PDB entry 2VVI | X-ray diffraction, 2.00 A resolution | chains B and D of the 4 polymer chains in the assembly

[Chain B (and D)]
Molecule: Green to red photoconvertible GFP-like protein EosFP
Organism: Lobophyllia hemprichii
Notes: chain D of this document is another copy of the same molecule, construct and numbering; everything in this record applies to it too
UniProt: Q5S6Z9 (Q5S6Z9_LOBHE); aligned to UniProt positions 1-226 over residues 1-226
Amino-acid sequence (226 residues; each row starts with the number of its first residue; note: 2 numbers in that range are skipped by the numbering (no residue carries them; nothing is unmodelled there); numbers below 1 keep their minus sign (His-1 is residue -1)):
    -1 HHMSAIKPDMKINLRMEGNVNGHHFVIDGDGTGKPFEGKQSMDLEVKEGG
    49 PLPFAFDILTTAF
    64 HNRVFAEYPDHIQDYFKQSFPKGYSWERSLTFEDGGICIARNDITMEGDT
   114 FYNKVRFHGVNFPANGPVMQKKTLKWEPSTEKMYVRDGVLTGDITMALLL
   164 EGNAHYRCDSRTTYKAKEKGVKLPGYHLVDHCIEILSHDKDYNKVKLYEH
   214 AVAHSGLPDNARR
Disordered / not traced: -1 to 1, 224-226 (chain D: -1 to 0, 223-226)
Sequence notes: expression tag (-1 to 0); chromophore (64, 64, 64); engineered mutation Ser173 (Phe in Q5S6Z9), Leu191 (Phe in Q5S6Z9)
Modified / non-standard residues: His64 (chromophore; 7R0)
Covalently attached groups: covalent link Phe61-His64
Residues lining bound ligands: sulfite ion (SO3): Cys195, Ile196, Glu197, Tyr211, Glu212, His213

[Chain B / chain D interface]
Pairs across the interface - 44 pairs, chain B then chain D:
  Asn19(B) - Glu90(D)
  Gly20(B) - Glu90(D)  hydrogen bond (backbone-side chain)
  Gly20(B) - Arg104(D)
  Glu90(B) - Asn19(D)
  Glu90(B) - Gly20(D)
  Glu90(B) - Val123(D)
  Glu90(B) - Asn124(D)  hydrogen bond (side chain-backbone)
  Arg91(B) - Val123(D)
  Ser92(B) - Ile100(D)
  Ser92(B) - Asn124(D)
  Gly98(B) - Arg174(D)
  Ile100(B) - Ser92(D)
  Ile100(B) - Ile100(D)  hydrophobic
  Ile100(B) - Ile102(D)  hydrophobic
  Ile102(B) - Ile100(D)  hydrophobic
  Ile102(B) - Ile102(D)  hydrophobic
  Ile102(B) - His121(D)
  Ile102(B) - Val123(D)  hydrophobic
  Arg104(B) - Asn17(D)  hydrogen bond
  Arg104(B) - Asn19(D)
  Arg104(B) - Gly20(D)
  Arg104(B) - His121(D)
  Arg104(B) - Gly122(D)  hydrogen bond (side chain-backbone)
  Arg104(B) - Val123(D)
  His121(B) - Ile102(D)
  His121(B) - His121(D)  hydrogen bond
  Gly122(B) - Ile102(D)
  Val123(B) - Glu90(D)
  Val123(B) - Arg91(D)
  Val123(B) - Ile102(D)  hydrophobic
  Val123(B) - Ala103(D)
  Asn124(B) - Glu90(D)  hydrogen bond (backbone-side chain)
  Asn124(B) - Ser92(D)
  Asn124(B) - Arg174(D)  hydrogen bond (side chain-backbone)
  Asn124(B) - Thr176(D)  hydrogen bond
  Pro126(B) - Asp150(D)
  Ala127(B) - Asp150(D)
  Asn128(B) - Asp150(D)  hydrogen bond
  Asp150(B) - Pro126(D)
  Asp150(B) - Ala127(D)  hydrogen bond (side chain-backbone)
  Asp150(B) - Asn128(D)  hydrogen bond
  Arg174(B) - Asn124(D)  hydrogen bond (backbone-side chain)
  Thr176(B) - Asn124(D)  hydrogen bond
  Lys178(B) - Asn19(D)
Also at the interface, not in a pair above, chain B (26 interface residues in all): Asn17, Thr94, Asp97, Ala103, Gly129, Thr175
Also at the interface, not in a pair above, chain D (27 interface residues in all): Val18, Thr94, Asp97, Gly98, Gly129, Thr175, Lys178

[Overview]
26 residues of chain B and 27 residues of chain D are in contact, with 13 hydrogen bonds. Among the polar
pairs are Gly20(B)-Glu90(D), Glu90(B)-Asn124(D) and Arg104(B)-Asn17(D). Bound to chain B: sulfite ion.
Chain B and chain D are both Green to red photoconvertible GFP-like protein EosFP (Lobophyllia hemprichii);
the structure, IrisFP fluorescent protein in its green form, trans conformation, was determined by X-ray
diffraction, deposited together with 2VVH and 2VVJ.
